PDB entry 9CK8 | electron microscopy, 3.04 A resolution | chains H and B of the 8 polymer chains in the assembly

Chain H:
Protein: Rabbit polyclonal Fv heavy chain
Source organism: Oryctolagus cuniculus
Amino-acid sequence (118 residues; row label = number of the first residue in the row; a row labelled like 100A-100I holds insertion residues (100A, then the next letters in order); X marks 118 residues of unknown identity (built as UNK)):
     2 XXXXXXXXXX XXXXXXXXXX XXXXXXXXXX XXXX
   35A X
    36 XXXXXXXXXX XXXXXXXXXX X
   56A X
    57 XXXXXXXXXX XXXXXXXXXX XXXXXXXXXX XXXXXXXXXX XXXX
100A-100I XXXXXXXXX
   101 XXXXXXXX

Chain B:
Protein: Glycoprotein GP1
Source organism: Lassa virus Josiah
UniProt: P08669 (GLYC_LASSJ); residue numbers follow UniProt; this construct covers 1-259
Amino-acid sequence (259 residues; row label = number of the first residue in the row):
     1 MGQIVTFFQE VPHVIEEVMN IVLIALSVLA VLKGLYNFAT CGLVGLVTFL LLCGRSCTTS
    61 LYKGVYELQT LELNMETLNM TMPLSCTKNN SHHYIMVGNE TGLELTLTNT SIINHKFCNL
   121 SDAHKKNLYD HALMSIISTF HLSIPNFNQY EAMSCDFNGG KISVQYNLSH SYAGDAANHC
   181 GTVANGVLQT FMRMAWGGSY IALDSGCGNW DCIMTSYQYL IIQNTTWEDH CQFSRPSPIG
   241 YLGLLSQRTR DIYISRRLL
Unresolved in the structure: 1-59, 170-178, 203-206
Cystine bridges: Cys86-Cys231, Cys118-Cys155, Cys180-Cys212
Covalently attached groups: glycan linked to Asn79; N-acetylglucosamine (NAG) linked to Asn89, Asn99, Asn109, Asn119, Asn167, Asn224
Sequence notes: conflict Cys207 (Arg in P08669)
Curated features (UniProtKB/Swiss-Prot):
  - binding site (Zn(2+)): Cys57
  - site: Lys33 (Important for GP-C-mediated membrane fusion), Thr58, Thr59 (Cleavage), Leu259 (Cleavage)
  - lipidation: Gly2 (N-myristoyl glycine)
  - glycosylation (N-linked (GlcNAc...) asparagine): Asn79, Asn89, Asn99, Asn109, Asn119, Asn167, Asn224
  - mutagenesis: Gly54 (G54A: No effect on SSP cleavage), Ser56 (S56A: Complete loss of SSP cleavage), Thr58 (T58A: Complete loss of SSP cleavage), Ser60 (S60A: No effect on SSP cleavage)
Reported in the primary citation:
  - post-translational modification sites: Asn79, Asn89

Chain H / chain B interface:
Chain B residues in contact with chain H, 7 residues: Asn74, Glu76, Thr226, Trp227, Glu228, Asp229, Arg235
The authors on this interface:
  - epitope / paratope residues, chain B: Asn74(B), Thr226(B), Trp227(B), Glu228(B), Asp229(B)

Overview:
Chain H and chain B make no direct contact in this assembly. Covalently linked N-acetylglucosamine: at
Asn89(B), Asn99(B), Asn109(B), Asn119(B), Asn167(B) and Asn224(B). From UniProt: Zn2+-binding residue Cys57(B)
and 4 mutagenesis sites on chain B. The paper reports epitope/paratope residues Asn74(B), Thr226(B) and
Trp227(B) among others; modification sites Asn79(B) and Asn89(B).
Chain H is Rabbit polyclonal Fv heavy chain (Oryctolagus cuniculus) and chain B is Glycoprotein GP1 (Lassa
virus Josiah); the structure, Lineage IV Lassa virus glycoprotein (Josiah) in complex with polyclonal antibody
(GPC-A epitope) from rabbit 189, was determined by electron microscopy together with 8TYC, 8TYE, 8VCV, 8VE8,
9CJ7, 9CJ8 and 9CK7 from the same study.
